8PIW - chain A; structure by X-ray diffraction, 1.72 A resolution.

== Chain A ==
Name: Lysozyme C
Organism: Gallus gallus
Notes: EC 3.2.1.17
Reference sequence: P00698 (LYSC_CHICK); residues -17 to 129 here correspond to UniProt positions 1-147 (UniProt number = residue number + 18)
Chain sequence (147 residues; row label = number of the first residue in the row; numbers below 1 keep their minus sign (Met-17 is residue -17)):
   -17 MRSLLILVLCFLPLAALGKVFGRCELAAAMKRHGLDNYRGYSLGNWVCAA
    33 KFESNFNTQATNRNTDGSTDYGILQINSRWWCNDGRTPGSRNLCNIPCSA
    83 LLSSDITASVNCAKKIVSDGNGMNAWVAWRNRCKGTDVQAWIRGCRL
Not modelled in the structure: -17 to 0
UniProt features mapped onto this chain:
  - active site: Glu35, Asp52
  - binding site (substrate): Asp101
Cystine bridges: Cys6-Cys127, Cys30-Cys115, Cys64-Cys80, Cys76-Cys94
Bound ions: Na+: Ser60, Cys64, Ser72, Arg73; terbium(III) ion: Asp101 (together with ZHT)
Residues lining bound ligands: ZHT (6-[[4-[(6-carboxypyridin-2-yl)methyl]-7-[3-(dimethylamino)propyl]-1,4,7-triazonan-1-yl]methyl]pyridine-2-carboxylic acid): Trp62, Trp63, Leu75, Asp101, Gly102, Asn103
Reported in the primary citation:
  - terbium(III) ion coordination: Asp101
  - binding site for ZHT: Trp62
  - binding site for ZHT: Asp119 (from molecular simulation)

== Overview ==
Ligands of chain A: compound ZHT. The Na+ site is built by Ser60, Cys64, Ser72 and Arg73. UniProt lists
active-site residues Glu35 and Asp52 and substrate-binding residue Asp101. The paper reports a binding site
for ZHT at Trp62 and Asp119; terbium(III) ion coordination by Asp101.
Chain A is Lysozyme C (Gallus gallus); the structure, Crystal structure of Hen Egg White Lysozyme
co-crystallized with 10 mM TbXo4-NMet2, was determined by X-ray diffraction (same publication as 8OWC, 8POB
and 8P2Q).
